PDB entry 4TKQ | X-ray diffraction, 2.80 A resolution | chain A

== Chain A ==
Protein: Uncharacterized protein YetJ
Organism: Bacillus subtilis
UniProt: O31539 (YETJ_BACSU); residue numbers follow UniProt; this construct covers 1-214
Sequence (217 residues; numbered -2 to 214; the number before each row is that of its first residue; numbers below 1 keep their minus sign (Ser-2 is residue -2)):
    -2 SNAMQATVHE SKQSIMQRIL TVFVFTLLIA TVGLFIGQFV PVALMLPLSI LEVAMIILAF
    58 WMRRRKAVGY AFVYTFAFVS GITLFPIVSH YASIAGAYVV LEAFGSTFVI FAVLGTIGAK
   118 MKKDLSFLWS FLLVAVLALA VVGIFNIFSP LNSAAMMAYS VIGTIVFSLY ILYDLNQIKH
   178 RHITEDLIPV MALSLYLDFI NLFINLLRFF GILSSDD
Unresolved in the structure: -2 to 5, 213-214
Construct notes: expression tag (-2 to 0)
Metal / ion sites: Ca2+ near Glu182 (its only coordinating residue here)
UniProt features mapped onto this chain:
  - site: Asp171 (Important for activity)
  - mutagenesis: Glu49 (E49Q: Causes a large disruption to the gating mechanism and thus allows a large amount of Ca(2+) influx in a ER-like lipid environment), Asp171 (D171E: Results in constantly open channel with reduced Ca(2+) affinity; D171N: Mimics the protonation state and can nearly shut down the calcium flux), Asp195 (D195E: Results in constantly open channel with reduced Ca(2+) affinity)

== Summary ==
Curated annotation (UniProt) lists 3 mutagenesis sites.
Chain A is Uncharacterized protein YetJ (Bacillus subtilis); the structure, Native-SAD phasing for YetJ from
Bacillus Subtilis, was determined by X-ray diffraction together with 4TKS and 4TKR from the same study.
